Entry 4H6C (X-ray diffraction, 1.35 A resolution); this record covers chains A and D of the 3 polymer chains in the assembly.

[Chain A (and D)]
Protein: Allene oxide cyclase
Source organism: Physcomitrella patens
Notes: EC 5.3.99.6; chain D of this document is another copy of the same molecule, construct and numbering; everything in this record applies to it too
UniProtKB: Q8GS38 (Q8GS38_9BRYO); residues 1-189 here = UniProt positions 1-189
Amino-acid sequence (195 residues; each row starts with the number of its first residue; numbers below 1 keep their minus sign (Gly-5 is residue -5)):
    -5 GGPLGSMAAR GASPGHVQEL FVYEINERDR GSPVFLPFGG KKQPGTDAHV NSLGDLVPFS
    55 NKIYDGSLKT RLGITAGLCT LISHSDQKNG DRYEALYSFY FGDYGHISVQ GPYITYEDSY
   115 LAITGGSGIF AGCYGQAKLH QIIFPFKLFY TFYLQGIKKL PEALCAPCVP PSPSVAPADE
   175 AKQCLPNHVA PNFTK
Disordered / not traced: -5 to 9
Construct notes: expression tag (-5 to 0)
Small-molecule neighbours: hexane-1,6-diol (HEZ): Glu18, Pro27, Val51, Phe53, Asn55, Cys73, Tyr87, Tyr91, Tyr107, Leu142, Tyr144
From the paper describing this entry:
  - conformationally variable residues (order/disorder transition, side-chain flip): Gly33 to Asn45, Tyr107, Gln135, Phe138
  - mutagenesis - F29I/F140V, F140V: unchanged catalytic activity on 12-HPETE-derived allene oxide
  - mutagenesis - F29I/F140V, F140V: unchanged catalytic activity on 18:3(n-3)-derived allene oxide

[How chain A and chain D interact]
Residue-residue contacts (41; chain A residue first):
  Arg24(A) - Ile76(D)
  Gly25(A) - Leu47(D)
  Ser26(A) - Leu47(D)
  Val28(A) - Leu47(D)
  Leu30(A) - Phe32(D)
  Phe32(A) - Phe32(D)  hydrophobic
  Pro52(A) - Gly48(D)
  Pro52(A) - Thr74(D)
  Phe53(A) - Leu47(D)
  Ser54(A) - Ile76(D)
  Ala70(A) - Ile76(D)  hydrophobic
  Ala70(A) - Glu88(D)
  Gly71(A) - Ile76(D)
  Gly71(A) - Glu88(D)
  Leu72(A) - Thr74(D)
  Tyr91(A) - Gln104(D)  hydrogen bond (backbone-side chain)
  Ser92(A) - Glu88(D)  hydrogen bond
  Ser92(A) - Gly105(D)
  Tyr94(A) - Arg86(D)
  Tyr94(A) - Glu88(D)  hydrogen bond
  Tyr94(A) - Gly105(D)
  Tyr94(A) - Pro106(D)
  His100(A) - Gln104(D)
  His100(A) - Tyr114(D)
  His100(A) - Leu115(D)
  His100(A) - Ala116(D)
  Ser102(A) - Gln104(D)
  Val103(A) - Gln104(D)  hydrogen bond (backbone-side chain)
  Thr118(A) - Gln104(D)  hydrogen bond
  Thr118(A) - Ile117(D)
  Thr118(A) - Thr118(D)
  Gly119(A) - Ala116(D)
  Gly120(A) - Ala116(D)
  Gly120(A) - Gly129(D)
  Gly120(A) - Gln130(D)
  Ser121(A) - Tyr114(D)
  Ser121(A) - Gln130(D)
  Gly122(A) - Gln130(D)  hydrogen bond (backbone-side chain)
  Ala125(A) - Gln130(D)
  Gly126(A) - Tyr128(D)
  Thr188(A) - Arg86(D)
Also at the interface, not in a pair above, chain A (29 interface residues in all): Leu50, Ile68, Leu90
Also at the interface, not in a pair above, chain D (21 interface residues in all): Leu50, Leu72, Leu90

[In short]
The interface between chain A and chain D involves 29 residues on one side and 21 on the other, with 6
hydrogen bonds. Polar pairs include Tyr91(A)-Gln104(D), Ser92(A)-Glu88(D) and Tyr94(A)-Glu88(D). From the
paper: F29I/F140V and F140V of chain A leave catalytic activity on 12-HPETE-derived allene oxide unchanged;
conformational variability at Gly33(A), Tyr107(A) and Gln135(A) among others.
Both chains are Allene oxide cyclase (Physcomitrella patens). Entry 4H6C (Crystal Structure of the Allene
Oxide Cyclase 1 from Physcomitrella patens) was determined by X-ray diffraction (same publication as 4H69,
4H6A and 4H6B).
